6C3M - chain A; structure by X-ray diffraction, 1.50 A resolution.

[Chain A]
Name: Sulfite reductase [NADPH] hemoprotein beta-component
Source organism: Escherichia coli (strain K12)
Notes: EC 1.8.1.2
UniProtKB: P17846 (CYSI_ECOLI); residue numbers follow UniProt; this construct covers 1-570
Sequence (570 residues; row label = number of the first residue in the row):
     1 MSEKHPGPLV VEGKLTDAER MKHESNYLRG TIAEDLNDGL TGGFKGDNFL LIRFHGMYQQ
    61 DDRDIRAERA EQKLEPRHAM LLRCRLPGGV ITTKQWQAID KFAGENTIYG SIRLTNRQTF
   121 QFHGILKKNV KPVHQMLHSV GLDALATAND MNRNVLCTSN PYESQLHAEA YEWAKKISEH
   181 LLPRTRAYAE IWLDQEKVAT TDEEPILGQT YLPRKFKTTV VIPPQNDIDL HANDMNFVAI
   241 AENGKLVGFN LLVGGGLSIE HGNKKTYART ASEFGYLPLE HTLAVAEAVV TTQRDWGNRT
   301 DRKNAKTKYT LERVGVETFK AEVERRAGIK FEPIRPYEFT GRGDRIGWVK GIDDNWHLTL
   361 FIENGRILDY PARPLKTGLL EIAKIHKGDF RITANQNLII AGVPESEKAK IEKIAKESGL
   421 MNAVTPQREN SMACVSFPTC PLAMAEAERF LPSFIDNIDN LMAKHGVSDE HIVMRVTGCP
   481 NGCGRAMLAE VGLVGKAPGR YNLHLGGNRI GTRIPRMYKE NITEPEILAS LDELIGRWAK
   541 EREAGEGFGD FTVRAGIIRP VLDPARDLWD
Not modelled in the structure: 1-79, 184-209
UniProt features mapped onto this chain:
  - binding site ([4Fe-4S] cluster): C434, C440, C479, C483
  - binding site (siroheme): C483
Ion coordination: K+: I362, N395, Q396, N397; 4Fe-4S cluster Fe: C434, C440, C479, C483; siroheme Fe: C483 (together with phosphate ion)
Small-molecule neighbours:
  - 4Fe-4S cluster (SF4): C434, V435, S436, C440, L442, A443, T477, G478, C479, N481, G482, C483
  - siroheme (SRM): L81, R83, R113, L114, T115, N116, R117, T119, Q121, H123, R153, R214, K215, K217, A232, G256, L257, S258, R302, K306, Q396, A433, C434, V435, T439, C440, P441, L442, N481, G482, C483, R485

[Overview]
Ligands of chain A: 4Fe-4S cluster and siroheme. I362, N395, Q396 and N397 form the K+ site. C434, C440, C479
and C483 coordinate a 4Fe-4S cluster Fe ion. From UniProt: 4 [4Fe-4S] cluster-binding residues and
siroheme-binding residue C483.
Chain A is Sulfite reductase [NADPH] hemoprotein beta-component (Escherichia coli (strain K12)); the
structure, Wild type structure of SiRHP, was determined by X-ray diffraction, deposited together with 6C3X,
6C3Y and 6C3Z.
